Entry 1QQ6 (X-ray diffraction, 2.10 A resolution); this record covers chains A and B.

Chain A (and B):
Protein: Protein (L-2-haloacid dehalogenase)
Source organism: Xanthobacter autotrophicus
Notes: EC 3.8.1.2; chain B of this document is another copy of the same molecule, construct and numbering; everything in this record applies to it too
UniProt: Q60099 (HAD_XANAU); residues 1-253 here = UniProt positions 1-253
Sequence (253 residues; numbered 1 to 253; the number before each row is that of its first residue):
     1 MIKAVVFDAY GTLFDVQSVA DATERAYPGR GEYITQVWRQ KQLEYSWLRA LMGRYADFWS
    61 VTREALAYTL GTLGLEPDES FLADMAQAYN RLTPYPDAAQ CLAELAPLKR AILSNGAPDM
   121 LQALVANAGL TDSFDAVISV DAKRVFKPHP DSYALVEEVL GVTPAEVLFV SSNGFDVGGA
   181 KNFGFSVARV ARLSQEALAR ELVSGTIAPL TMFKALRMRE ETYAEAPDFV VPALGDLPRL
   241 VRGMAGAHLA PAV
Not modelled in the structure: 246-253
Modified residues: Asp8 (aspartic acid-4-carboxymethyl ester; ASB)
Differences from the reference sequence: conflict Ser60 (Gly in Q60099), Asp84 (Gly in Q60099)
Curated features (UniProtKB/Swiss-Prot):
  - region: Ser171 to Asp176 (Important for catalytic activity)
  - binding site (an (S)-2-haloacid): Ala9, Tyr10, Arg39, Ser114, Asn115
  - site (Important for catalytic activity): Thr12, Lys147, Tyr153
What the authors report for this chain:
  - binding site for chloride ion: Arg39, Asn115, Phe175
  - catalytic residues: Thr12, Ser171, Asn173
  - catalytic residues: Asp176 (proposed by the authors, not directly observed)

Interface between chain A and chain B:
Residue-residue contacts (119):
  Tyr27(A) - Val203(B)
  Arg30(A) - Leu202(B)  hydrogen bond (side chain-backbone)
  Arg30(A) - Val203(B)
  Arg30(A) - Gly205(B)  hydrogen bond (side chain-backbone)
  Arg30(A) - Ile207(B)
  Tyr33(A) - Leu202(B)
  Tyr33(A) - Ile207(B)  hydrophobic
  Tyr33(A) - Met212(B)  hydrophobic
  Tyr33(A) - Ala215(B)
  Val37(A) - Leu216(B)  hydrophobic
  Gln40(A) - Gln40(B)
  Gln40(A) - Glu44(B)  hydrogen bond
  Gln40(A) - Leu216(B)
  Lys41(A) - Leu216(B)  hydrogen bond (side chain-backbone)
  Lys41(A) - Arg217(B)
  Lys41(A) - Glu221(B)  salt bridge
  Glu44(A) - Gln40(B)  hydrogen bond
  Glu44(A) - Trp47(B)
  Glu44(A) - Arg217(B)  salt bridge
  Tyr45(A) - Glu221(B)  hydrogen bond
  Tyr45(A) - Thr222(B)  hydrogen bond (side chain-backbone)
  Tyr45(A) - Tyr223(B)  hydrophobic
  Trp47(A) - Glu44(B)
  Trp47(A) - Trp47(B)  hydrophobic
  Trp47(A) - Leu48(B)
  Trp47(A) - Leu51(B)
  Leu48(A) - Trp47(B)
  Leu48(A) - Pro148(B)
  Leu48(A) - Phe175(B)  hydrophobic
  Leu48(A) - Tyr223(B)
  Arg49(A) - Tyr223(B)
  Ala50(A) - Leu51(B)  hydrophobic
  Leu51(A) - Trp47(B)  hydrophobic
  Leu51(A) - Ala50(B)  hydrophobic
  Leu51(A) - Leu51(B)
  Leu51(A) - Lys147(B)
  Leu51(A) - Pro148(B)
  Leu51(A) - His149(B)
  Leu51(A) - Pro150(B)
  Met52(A) - Pro148(B)
  Met52(A) - Pro150(B)
  Met52(A) - Gly178(B)
  Met52(A) - Gly179(B)
  Met52(A) - Asn182(B)  hydrogen bond (backbone-side chain)
  Met52(A) - Tyr223(B)  hydrophobic
  Arg54(A) - Asn182(B)  hydrogen bond
  Glu64(A) - Thr222(B)  hydrogen bond (backbone-side chain)
  Glu64(A) - Tyr223(B)
  Tyr68(A) - Ala215(B)  hydrogen bond (side chain-backbone)
  Tyr68(A) - Leu216(B)
  Tyr68(A) - Arg219(B)
  Tyr68(A) - Glu220(B)
  Tyr68(A) - Glu221(B)
  Tyr68(A) - Thr222(B)  hydrogen bond (backbone-side chain)
  Gly71(A) - Arg219(B)
  Thr72(A) - Ala199(B)
  Thr72(A) - Leu202(B)
  Thr72(A) - Ala215(B)
  Thr72(A) - Arg219(B)
  Leu73(A) - Ala199(B)
  Leu73(A) - Leu202(B)  hydrophobic
  Gly74(A) - Ala199(B)
  Lys147(A) - Leu51(B)
  Pro148(A) - Leu48(B)
  Pro148(A) - Leu51(B)
  Pro148(A) - Met52(B)  hydrophobic
  His149(A) - Leu51(B)
  Pro150(A) - Leu51(B)
  Pro150(A) - Met52(B)
  Phe175(A) - Leu48(B)  hydrophobic
  Gly178(A) - Met52(B)
  Gly179(A) - Met52(B)
  Asn182(A) - Met52(B)
  Asn182(A) - Arg54(B)
  Leu198(A) - Thr72(B)
  Ala199(A) - Thr72(B)
  Ala199(A) - Leu73(B)
  Ala199(A) - Gly74(B)
  Leu202(A) - Arg30(B)  hydrogen bond (backbone-side chain)
  Leu202(A) - Tyr33(B)
  Leu202(A) - Thr72(B)
  Leu202(A) - Leu73(B)  hydrophobic
  Val203(A) - Tyr27(B)
  Val203(A) - Arg30(B)  hydrogen bond (backbone-side chain)
  Ser204(A) - Arg30(B)
  Gly205(A) - Arg30(B)  hydrogen bond (backbone-side chain)
  Ile207(A) - Arg30(B)
  Ile207(A) - Tyr33(B)  hydrophobic
  Ile207(A) - Pro209(B)
  Pro209(A) - Ile207(B)
  Pro209(A) - Met212(B)  hydrophobic
  Met212(A) - Tyr33(B)  hydrophobic
  Met212(A) - Val37(B)  hydrophobic
  Met212(A) - Pro209(B)  hydrophobic
  Met212(A) - Met212(B)  hydrophobic
  Met212(A) - Phe213(B)  hydrophobic
  Phe213(A) - Met212(B)  hydrophobic
  Ala215(A) - Tyr33(B)
  Ala215(A) - Tyr68(B)  hydrogen bond (backbone-side chain)
  Ala215(A) - Thr72(B)
  Leu216(A) - Val37(B)  hydrophobic
  Leu216(A) - Gln40(B)
  Leu216(A) - Lys41(B)  hydrogen bond (backbone-side chain)
  Leu216(A) - Tyr68(B)
  Arg217(A) - Lys41(B)
  Arg217(A) - Glu44(B)  salt bridge
  Arg219(A) - Tyr68(B)
  Glu220(A) - Tyr68(B)
  Glu221(A) - Lys41(B)  salt bridge
  Glu221(A) - Tyr45(B)  hydrogen bond
  Glu221(A) - Tyr68(B)
  Thr222(A) - Tyr45(B)  hydrogen bond (backbone-side chain)
  Thr222(A) - Glu64(B)  hydrogen bond (side chain-backbone)
  Thr222(A) - Tyr68(B)  hydrogen bond (side chain-backbone)
  Tyr223(A) - Tyr45(B)  hydrophobic
  Tyr223(A) - Leu48(B)
  Tyr223(A) - Arg49(B)
  Tyr223(A) - Met52(B)  hydrophobic
  Tyr223(A) - Glu64(B)
Other interface residues (no listed pair), chain A (50 interface residues in all): Ala65, Ala67, Phe146
Other interface residues (no listed pair), chain B (48 interface residues in all): Ala65, Ala67, Phe146, Leu198

Overview:
50 residues of chain A and 48 residues of chain B are in contact; the contacts include 21 hydrogen bonds and 4
salt bridges. Polar pairs include Lys41(A)-Glu221(B), Glu44(A)-Arg217(B) and Arg30(A)-Leu202(B). From the
paper: catalytic residues Thr12(A), Ser171(A) and Asn173(A) among others; a binding site for chloride ion at
Arg39(A), Asn115(A) and Phe175(A).
Chain A and chain B are both Protein (L-2-haloacid dehalogenase) (Xanthobacter autotrophicus); the structure,
Structure of L-2-haloacid dehalogenase from xanthobacter autotrophicus with chloroacetic acid covalently
bound, was determined by X-ray diffraction together with 1QQ5 and 1QQ7 from the same study.
